PDB entry 7MH9 | X-ray diffraction, 3.10 A resolution | chains L and M of the 3 polymer chains in the assembly

# Chain L
Protein: Reaction center protein L chain
Source organism: Rhodobacter sphaeroides
UniProt: P0C0Y8 (RCEL_RHOSH); residues 0-281 here correspond to UniProt positions 1-282 (UniProt number = residue number + 1)
Sequence (282 residues; numbered 0 to 281; the number before each row is that of its first residue; numbering starts at 0):
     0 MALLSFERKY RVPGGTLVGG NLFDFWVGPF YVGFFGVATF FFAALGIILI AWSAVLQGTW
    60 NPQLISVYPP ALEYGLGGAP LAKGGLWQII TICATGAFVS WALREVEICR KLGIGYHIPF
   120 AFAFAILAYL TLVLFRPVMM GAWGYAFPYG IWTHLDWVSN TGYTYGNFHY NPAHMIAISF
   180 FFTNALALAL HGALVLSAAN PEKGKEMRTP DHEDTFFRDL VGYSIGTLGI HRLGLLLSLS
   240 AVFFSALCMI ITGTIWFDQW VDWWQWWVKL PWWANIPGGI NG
Unresolved in the structure: 0
Bound ions: Fe ion: His190, His230 (shared with His219(M), Glu234(M), His266(M) of chain M)
Small-molecule neighbours:
  - bacteriochlorophyll a (BCL), molecule 1: Ile46, Ile49, Tyr128, Leu131, Phe146, Ile150, Trp151, His153, Leu154, Trp156, Val157
  - bacteriochlorophyll a (BCL), molecule 2: Phe97, Phe121, Ala124, Ile125, Ala127, Tyr128, Leu131, Trp156, Val157, Ser158, Thr160, Gly161, Tyr162, Asn166, Phe167, His168, His173, Ala176, Ile177, Phe180, Phe181, Val241, Ser244, Ala245, Cys247, Met248
  - bacteriochlorophyll a (BCL), molecule 3: Val157, Tyr162, His168, Phe181
  - bacteriochlorophyll a (BCL), molecule 4: His168, His173, Met174, Ile177, Ser178, Phe181, Thr182, Leu185
  - bacteriopheophytin a (BPH), molecule 1: Thr38, Phe41, Ala42, Gly45, Ile49, Ile89, Cys92, Ala93, Ala96, Phe97, Trp100, Glu104, Ile117, Ala120, Phe121, Phe123, Ala124, Tyr128, Phe146, Tyr148, Gly149, Ile150, His153, Phe180, Ser237, Leu238, Val241
  - bacteriopheophytin a (BPH), molecule 2: Phe181, Ala184, Leu185, Ala188, Leu189, Phe216, Leu219, Val220
  - ubiquinone-10 (U10), molecule 1: Phe29, Tyr30, Val31, Gly35, Thr38, Phe39, Trp100, Arg103
  - ubiquinone-10 (U10), molecule 2: Ala186, Leu189, His190, Leu193, Val194, Glu212, Asp213, Phe216, Tyr222, Ser223, Ile224, Gly225, Thr226, Ile229, Leu232

# Chain M
Protein: Reaction center protein M chain
Source organism: Rhodobacter sphaeroides
UniProt: P0C0Y9 (RCEM_RHOSH); residues 0-307 here correspond to UniProt positions 1-308 (UniProt number = residue number + 1)
Sequence (308 residues; row label = number of the first residue in the row; numbering starts at 0):
     0 MAEYQNIFSQ VQVRGPADLG MTEDVNLANR SGVGPFSTLL GWFGNAQLGP IYLGSLGVLS
    60 LFSGLMWFFT IGIWFWYQAG WNPAVFLRDL FFFSLEPPAP EYGLSFAAPL KEGGLWLIAS
   120 FFMFVAVWSW WGRTYLRAQA LGMGKHTAWA FLSAIWLWMV LGFIRPILMG SWSEAVPYGI
   180 FSHLDWTNNF SLVHGNLFYN PFHGLSIAFL YGSALLFAMH GATILAVSRF GGERELEQIA
   240 DRGTAAERAA LFWRWTMGFN ATMEGIHRWA IWMAVLVTLT GGIGILLSGT VVDNWYVWGQ
   300 NHGMAPLN
Unresolved in the structure: 0-1, 303-307
Modified / non-standard residues: Tyr210 (meta-nitro-tyrosine; NIY)
Swiss-Prot annotation at these positions:
  - binding site ((7R,8Z)-bacteriochlorophyll b): His182, His202
  - binding site (Fe cation): His219, Glu234, His266
  - binding site (a ubiquinone): Trp252
Bound ions: Fe ion: His219, Glu234, His266 (shared with His190(L), His230(L) of chain L)
Small-molecule neighbours:
  - bacteriochlorophyll a (BCL), molecule 1: Trp66, Met122, Val126, Phe150, Ala153, Ile154, Leu156, Trp157, Leu160, Trp185, Thr186, Asn187, Phe189, Ser190, Asn195, Leu196, Phe197, His202, Ser205, Ile206, Leu209, Tyr210, Val276, Thr277, Gly280, Ile284
  - bacteriochlorophyll a (BCL), molecule 2: Met122, Trp157, Leu160, Val175, Ile179, His182, Leu183, Trp185, Thr186
  - bacteriochlorophyll a (BCL), molecule 3: Thr186, Leu209, Tyr210
  - bacteriochlorophyll a (BCL), molecule 4: Phe197, Gly203, Ile206, Ala207, Tyr210, Gly211, Leu214
  - bacteriopheophytin a (BPH), molecule 1: Ser59, Leu60, Gly63, Leu64, Phe67, Ala125, Val126, Trp129, Thr133, Thr146, Ala149, Phe150, Ala153, Ala273, Val274, Thr277
  - bacteriopheophytin a (BPH), molecule 2: Tyr210, Ala213, Leu214, Ala217, Met218, Trp252, Thr255, Met256
  - spheroidene (SPO): Trp66, Phe67, Phe68, Ile70, Gly71, Phe74, Trp75, Phe85, Leu89, Phe105, Trp115, Leu116, Ser119, Phe120, Met122, Phe123, Trp157, Met158, Leu160, Gly161, Phe162, Trp171, Val175, Tyr177, Gly178, Ile179, His182
  - ubiquinone-10 (U10): Leu214, Leu215, Met218, His219, Thr222, Ile223, Ala245, Ala248, Ala249, Trp252, Met256, Phe258, Asn259, Ala260, Thr261, Met262, Ile265, Trp268, Met272

# How chain L and chain M interact
Residue-residue contacts (204; chain L residue first):
  Leu3(L) - Arg253(M)
  Leu3(L) - Asn259(M)
  Phe5(L) - Arg241(M)
  Phe5(L) - Glu246(M)
  Glu6(L) - Leu250(M)
  Glu6(L) - Arg253(M)  salt bridge
  Glu6(L) - Trp254(M)  hydrogen bond
  Lys8(L) - Glu246(M)  salt bridge
  Tyr9(L) - Thr243(M)  hydrogen bond
  Tyr9(L) - Glu246(M)  hydrogen bond
  Tyr9(L) - Arg247(M)
  Tyr9(L) - Leu250(M)  hydrophobic
  Tyr9(L) - Trp254(M)
  Arg10(L) - Trp254(M)
  Trp25(L) - Trp254(M)
  Pro28(L) - Arg253(M)
  Pro28(L) - Trp254(M)
  Pro28(L) - Gly257(M)
  Phe29(L) - Trp254(M)
  Phe29(L) - Thr255(M)
  Phe29(L) - Met256(M)
  Phe29(L) - Gly257(M)
  Tyr30(L) - Trp254(M)  hydrogen bond (backbone-backbone)
  Trp100(L) - Thr255(M)
  Arg103(L) - Trp254(M)  hydrogen bond (side chain-backbone)
  Arg103(L) - Thr255(M)  hydrogen bond (side chain-backbone)
  Glu104(L) - Phe251(M)
  Glu104(L) - Thr255(M)
  Ile107(L) - Phe251(M)  hydrophobic
  Ile107(L) - Thr255(M)
  Cys108(L) - Phe251(M)  hydrophobic
  Lys110(L) - Trp254(M)
  Leu111(L) - Arg247(M)  hydrogen bond (backbone-side chain)
  Leu111(L) - Phe251(M)
  Leu111(L) - Trp254(M)  hydrophobic
  Gly112(L) - Arg228(M)  hydrogen bond (backbone-side chain)
  Gly112(L) - Phe229(M)
  Ile113(L) - Ala225(M)
  Ile113(L) - Val226(M)  hydrophobic
  Ile113(L) - Arg228(M)
  Ile113(L) - Phe229(M)  hydrophobic
  Ile113(L) - Arg247(M)
  Ile113(L) - Phe251(M)  hydrophobic
  Gly114(L) - Ala225(M)  hydrogen bond (backbone-backbone)
  Gly114(L) - Arg228(M)
  Tyr115(L) - Glu2(M)
  His116(L) - Gln4(M)  hydrogen bond (side chain-backbone)
  His116(L) - Ala221(M)
  His116(L) - Leu224(M)
  His116(L) - Ala225(M)
  Ile117(L) - Ala221(M)
  Ile117(L) - Thr222(M)
  Ile117(L) - Phe251(M)  hydrophobic
  Ile117(L) - Trp252(M)  hydrophobic
  Trp151(L) - Phe197(M)
  Leu154(L) - Phe197(M)
  Tyr162(L) - Asn187(M)  hydrogen bond
  Tyr162(L) - Leu191(M)
  Asn166(L) - Asp184(M)
  Asn166(L) - Asn187(M)
  His168(L) - Leu183(M)  hydrogen bond (side chain-backbone)
  His168(L) - Thr186(M)
  Tyr169(L) - Phe180(M)
  Tyr169(L) - Asp184(M)  hydrogen bond
  Met174(L) - Phe180(M)  hydrophobic
  Met174(L) - Leu183(M)  hydrophobic
  Phe180(L) - Leu209(M)
  Phe180(L) - Tyr210(M)
  Phe180(L) - Ala213(M)  hydrophobic
  Asn183(L) - Ser212(M)
  Asn183(L) - Ala213(M)
  Asn183(L) - Phe216(M)
  Ala184(L) - Ala273(M)
  Ala186(L) - Phe216(M)
  Leu187(L) - Ser212(M)
  Leu187(L) - Phe216(M)  hydrophobic
  Leu187(L) - Ala269(M)
  Ala188(L) - Ala273(M)
  His190(L) - His219(M)
  His190(L) - Glu234(M)  salt bridge
  His190(L) - His266(M)  hydrogen bond
  Gly191(L) - His266(M)
  Ala192(L) - His145(M)
  Ala192(L) - Thr146(M)
  Ala192(L) - Ile270(M)  hydrophobic
  Val194(L) - Glu234(M)
  Val194(L) - Leu235(M)
  Val194(L) - His266(M)
  Leu195(L) - His145(M)
  Leu195(L) - His266(M)
  Leu195(L) - Arg267(M)
  Leu195(L) - Ile270(M)  hydrophobic
  Ser196(L) - Met142(M)
  Ser196(L) - Gly143(M)  hydrogen bond (backbone-backbone)
  Ser196(L) - His145(M)  hydrogen bond (backbone-side chain)
  Ala197(L) - Leu235(M)  hydrophobic
  Ala198(L) - Leu235(M)
  Asn199(L) - Gly143(M)
  Asn199(L) - His145(M)
  Asn199(L) - Glu263(M)  hydrogen bond
  Asn199(L) - Arg267(M)
  Pro200(L) - Gly141(M)
  Pro200(L) - Gly143(M)
  Glu201(L) - Gln138(M)
  Glu201(L) - Gly141(M)  hydrogen bond (backbone-backbone)
  Glu201(L) - Met142(M)
  Glu201(L) - Lys144(M)  salt bridge
  Met206(L) - Leu235(M)
  Arg207(L) - Glu22(M)  salt bridge
  Arg207(L) - Leu140(M)  hydrogen bond (side chain-backbone)
  Arg207(L) - Gly141(M)
  Arg207(L) - Met142(M)
  Arg207(L) - Leu235(M)
  Thr208(L) - Leu235(M)
  Pro209(L) - Leu235(M)
  Asp210(L) - Met20(M)
  His211(L) - Met20(M)
  His211(L) - Glu22(M)  salt bridge
  His211(L) - Leu140(M)
  His211(L) - Met142(M)
  Glu212(L) - Met142(M)
  Glu212(L) - Leu235(M)
  Asp213(L) - Asn44(M)
  Thr214(L) - Gly19(M)
  Thr214(L) - Met20(M)  hydrogen bond (side chain-backbone)
  Thr214(L) - Arg29(M)
  Phe215(L) - Thr133(M)
  Phe215(L) - Arg136(M)
  Phe215(L) - Ala137(M)
  Phe215(L) - Leu140(M)  hydrophobic
  Phe215(L) - Thr146(M)
  Arg217(L) - Asp17(M)
  Arg217(L) - Asn44(M)
  Arg217(L) - Gly48(M)
  Arg217(L) - Pro49(M)
  Arg217(L) - Ile50(M)
  Asp218(L) - Arg29(M)  salt bridge
  Asp218(L) - Pro49(M)
  Asp218(L) - Ile50(M)
  Asp218(L) - Tyr51(M)  hydrogen bond (backbone-backbone)
  Asp218(L) - Arg132(M)  hydrogen bond (backbone-side chain)
  Leu219(L) - Trp129(M)
  Leu219(L) - Arg132(M)  hydrogen bond (backbone-side chain)
  Leu219(L) - Thr133(M)
  Val220(L) - Ile50(M)
  Val220(L) - Trp129(M)  hydrophobic
  Gly221(L) - Leu47(M)
  Gly221(L) - Gly48(M)  hydrogen bond (backbone-backbone)
  Gly221(L) - Ile50(M)
  Tyr222(L) - Leu39(M)
  Tyr222(L) - Asn44(M)  hydrogen bond (side chain-backbone)
  Tyr222(L) - Gln46(M)
  Tyr222(L) - Leu47(M)  hydrophobic
  Ser223(L) - Asn44(M)  hydrogen bond (backbone-side chain)
  Ile224(L) - Phe42(M)  hydrophobic
  Ile224(L) - Gly43(M)
  Ile224(L) - Asn44(M)  hydrogen bond (backbone-backbone)
  Gly225(L) - Asn44(M)
  Thr226(L) - Glu232(M)
  Leu227(L) - Asn5(M)
  Leu227(L) - Leu224(M)  hydrophobic
  Gly228(L) - Phe42(M)
  Ile229(L) - Phe216(M)
  His230(L) - His219(M)  hydrogen bond
  His230(L) - Gly220(M)
  His230(L) - Ile223(M)
  His230(L) - Glu234(M)  salt bridge
  Arg231(L) - Asn5(M)  hydrogen bond
  Arg231(L) - Ile6(M)  hydrogen bond (side chain-backbone)
  Arg231(L) - Phe7(M)
  Arg231(L) - Ser8(M)  hydrogen bond
  Arg231(L) - Trp41(M)  hydrogen bond (side chain-backbone)
  Arg231(L) - Phe42(M)  hydrogen bond (side chain-backbone)
  Leu232(L) - Phe42(M)
  Gly233(L) - Phe216(M)
  Leu234(L) - Ala217(M)
  Leu234(L) - Leu224(M)  hydrophobic
  Leu235(L) - Phe42(M)  hydrophobic
  Ser237(L) - Ala213(M)
  Ser237(L) - Ala217(M)
  Trp263(L) - Phe180(M)  hydrophobic
  Trp266(L) - Leu86(M)  hydrogen bond (side chain-backbone)
  Trp266(L) - Arg87(M)  hydrogen bond (side chain-backbone)
  Val267(L) - Arg87(M)
  Val267(L) - Phe91(M)  hydrophobic
  Trp272(L) - Ala83(M)
  Trp272(L) - Leu86(M)  hydrophobic
  Trp272(L) - Arg87(M)  hydrogen bond (backbone-side chain)
  Ile275(L) - Asn81(M)
  Ile275(L) - Ala83(M)  hydrophobic
  Ile275(L) - Val84(M)  hydrophobic
  Ile275(L) - Arg87(M)  hydrogen bond (backbone-side chain)
  Pro276(L) - Val84(M)
  Gly277(L) - Arg87(M)  hydrogen bond (backbone-side chain)
  Gly278(L) - Gln77(M)
  Gly278(L) - Val84(M)
  Gly278(L) - Asp88(M)
  Ile279(L) - Gln77(M)
  Ile279(L) - Asp88(M)  hydrogen bond (backbone-side chain)
  Ile279(L) - Phe91(M)
  Ile279(L) - Phe92(M)  hydrophobic
  Asn280(L) - Arg87(M)  hydrogen bond (backbone-side chain)
  Asn280(L) - Asp88(M)  hydrogen bond (backbone-side chain)
  Asn280(L) - Phe91(M)
Other interface residues (no listed pair), chain L (96 interface residues in all): Ala1, Ala120, Val157, Ser158, Phe181, Leu189, Leu193, Lys204, Ala273
Other interface residues (no listed pair), chain M (100 interface residues in all): Tyr3, Val24, Ala78, Phe90, Ala149, Asn195, Met218, Ile238, Ala239, Ala249, Met272

# Overview
96 residues of chain L face 100 of chain M across their interface; the contacts include 41 hydrogen bonds and
8 salt bridges. Polar contacts include Glu6(L)-Arg253(M), Lys8(L)-Glu246(M) and His190(L)-Glu234(M).
Chain L is Reaction center protein L chain and chain M is Reaction center protein M chain, both from
Rhodobacter sphaeroides; the structure, Crystal structure of R. sphaeroides Photosynthetic Reaction Center
variant; Y(M210)3-nitrotyrosine, was determined by X-ray diffraction, deposited together with 7MH3, 7MH4, 7MH5
and 7MH8.
